Entry 9KNK (X-ray diffraction, 3.29 A resolution); this record covers chains A and B of the 3 polymer chains in the assembly.

== Chain A (and B) ==
Protein: PHA synthase
Organism: Aeromonas caviae
Notes: chain B of this document is another copy of the same molecule, construct and numbering; everything in this record applies to it too
Reference sequence: O32471 (O32471_AERCA); numbering as in UniProt (aligned over 1-594)
Amino-acid sequence (596 residues; each row starts with the number of its first residue; numbers below 1 keep their minus sign (Gly-1 is residue -1)):
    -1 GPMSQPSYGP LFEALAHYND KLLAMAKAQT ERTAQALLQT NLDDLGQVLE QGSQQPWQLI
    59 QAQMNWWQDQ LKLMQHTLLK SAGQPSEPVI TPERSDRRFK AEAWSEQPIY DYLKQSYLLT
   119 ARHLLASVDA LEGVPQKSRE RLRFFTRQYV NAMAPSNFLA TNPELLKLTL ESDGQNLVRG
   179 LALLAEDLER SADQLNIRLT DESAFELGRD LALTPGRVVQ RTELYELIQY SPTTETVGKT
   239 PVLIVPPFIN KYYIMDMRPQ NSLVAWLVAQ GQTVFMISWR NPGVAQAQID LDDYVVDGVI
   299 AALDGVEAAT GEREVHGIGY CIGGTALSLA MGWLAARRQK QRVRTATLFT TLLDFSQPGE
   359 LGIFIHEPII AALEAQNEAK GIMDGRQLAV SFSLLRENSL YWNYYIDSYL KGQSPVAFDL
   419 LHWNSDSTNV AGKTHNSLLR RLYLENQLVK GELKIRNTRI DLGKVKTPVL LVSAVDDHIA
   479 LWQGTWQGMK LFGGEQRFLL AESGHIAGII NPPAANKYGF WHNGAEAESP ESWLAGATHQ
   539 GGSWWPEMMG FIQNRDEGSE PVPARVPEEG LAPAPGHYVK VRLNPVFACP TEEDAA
Not modelled in the structure: -1 to 4, 43-50, 80-103, 170-171, 198-201, 555-556, 586-594 (chain B: -1 to 5, 42-53, 79-104, 169-170, 195-198, 554-556, 586-594)
Construct notes: expression tag (-1 to 0)

== How chain A and chain B interact ==
Residue-residue contacts (7):
  Ala334(A) - Pro583(B)
  Arg335(A) - Asn194(B)
  Arg336(A) - Arg384(B)  hydrogen bond (backbone-side chain)
  Arg336(A) - Leu581(B)  hydrogen bond (side chain-backbone)
  Asn455(A) - Phe585(B)
  Thr456(A) - Phe585(B)
  Arg457(A) - Phe585(B)
Other interface residues (no listed pair), chain A (7 interface residues in all): Gln337
Other interface residues (no listed pair), chain B (6 interface residues in all): Asp191

== Summary ==
Chain A and chain B form an interface of 7 and 6 residues respectively, with 2 hydrogen bonds. Polar pairs
include Arg336(A)-Arg384(B) and Arg336(A)-Leu581(B).
Chain A and chain B are both PHA synthase (Aeromonas caviae); the structure, Crystal structure of full-length
PHA synthase (PhaC) from Aeromonas caviae, was determined by X-ray diffraction, deposited together with 9KNJ
and 9KNL.
